5OEZ - chains B and C of the 4 polymer chains in the assembly; structure by X-ray diffraction, 2.41 A resolution.

Chain B (and C):
Name: FBP protein
Organism: Leishmania major
Notes: EC 3.1.3.11; chain C of this document is another copy of the same molecule, construct and numbering; everything in this record applies to it too
UniProtKB: O97193 (O97193_LEIMA); residue numbers follow UniProt; this construct covers 1-351
Chain sequence (351 residues; each row starts with the number of its first residue):
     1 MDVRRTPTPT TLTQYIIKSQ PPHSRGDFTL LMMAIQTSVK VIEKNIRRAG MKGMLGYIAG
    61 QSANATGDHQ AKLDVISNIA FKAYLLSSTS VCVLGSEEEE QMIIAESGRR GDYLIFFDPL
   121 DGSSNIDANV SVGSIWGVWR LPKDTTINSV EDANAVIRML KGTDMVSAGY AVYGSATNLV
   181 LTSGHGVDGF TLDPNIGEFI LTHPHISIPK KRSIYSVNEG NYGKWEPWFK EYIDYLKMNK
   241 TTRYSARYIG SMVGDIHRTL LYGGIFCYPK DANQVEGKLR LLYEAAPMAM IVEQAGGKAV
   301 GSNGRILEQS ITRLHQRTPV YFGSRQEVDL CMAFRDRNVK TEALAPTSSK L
Disordered / not traced: 1-7, 52-70, 338-351 (chain C: 1-7, 52-70, 340-351)

How chain B and chain C interact:
Pairs across the interface - 47 pairs, chain B then chain C:
  Thr-8(B) with Ile-79(C); Ala-83(C); Tyr-84(C)
  Pro-9(B) with Tyr-84(C), hydrogen bond (backbone-side chain)
  Gln-14(B) with Tyr-84(C); Ser-87(C), hydrogen bond
  Ile-17(B) with Ser-87(C); Thr-89(C)
  Pro-22(B) with Gly-108(C)
  His-23(B) with Arg-25(C); Gly-108(C); Arg-110(C), hydrogen bond (side chain-backbone)
  Ser-24(B) with Arg-25(C)
  Thr-29(B) with Leu-30(C)
  Leu-30(B) with Thr-29(C)
  Met-33(B) with Met-33(C), hydrophobic
  Thr-37(B) with Glu-198(C), hydrogen bond
  Lys-40(B) with Ile-196(C), hydrogen bond (side chain-backbone); Gly-197(C), hydrogen bond (side chain-backbone); Glu-198(C), salt bridge
  Val-41(B) with Ile-196(C), hydrophobic
  Lys-44(B) with Asp-193(C), salt bridge; Asn-195(C); Ile-196(C)
  Arg-47(B) with Asn-195(C), hydrogen bond
  Arg-48(B) with Asn-195(C)
  Ile-79(B) with Thr-8(C)
  Ala-83(B) with Thr-8(C)
  Tyr-84(B) with Thr-8(C); Pro-9(C), hydrogen bond (side chain-backbone); Gln-14(C)
  Ser-87(B) with Gln-14(C), hydrogen bond; Ile-17(C)
  Thr-89(B) with Ile-17(C)
  Gly-108(B) with Pro-22(C); His-23(C)
  Arg-110(B) with His-23(C), hydrogen bond (backbone-side chain)
  Asp-193(B) with Lys-44(C), salt bridge
  Asn-195(B) with Lys-44(C); Arg-48(C), hydrogen bond
  Ile-196(B) with Lys-40(C), hydrogen bond (backbone-side chain); Val-41(C), hydrophobic; Lys-44(C)
  Gly-197(B) with Lys-40(C), hydrogen bond (backbone-side chain); Gly-197(C)
  Glu-198(B) with Thr-37(C), hydrogen bond; Lys-40(C), salt bridge
Other interface residues (no listed pair), chain B (35 interface residues in all): Thr-11, Arg-25, Ala-80, Ser-88, Ser-107, Arg-109, Pro-194
Other interface residues (no listed pair), chain C (32 interface residues in all): Thr-11, Ala-80, Ser-88, Ser-107, Pro-194

Overview:
35 residues of chain B and 32 residues of chain C are in contact; the contacts include 14 hydrogen bonds and 4
salt bridges. Polar pairs include Lys-40(B)/Glu-198(C), Lys-44(B)/Asp-193(C) and Pro-9(B)/Tyr-84(C).
Both chains are FBP protein (Leishmania major). Entry 5OEZ (Crystal structure of Leishmania major
fructose-1,6-bisphosphatase in apo form) was determined by X-ray diffraction (same publication as 5OEY and
5OFU).
